PDB entry 1DM3 | X-ray diffraction, 2.00 A resolution | chains B and D of the 4 polymer chains in the assembly

# Chain B (and D)
Molecule: Biosynthetic thiolase acetylated at CYS89
From: Zoogloea ramigera
Notes: EC 2.3.1.9; fragment: entire thiolase, acetylated at cys89; chain D of this document is another copy of the same molecule, construct and numbering; everything in this record applies to it too
UniProt: P07097 (THIL_ZOORA); the construct has insertions or renumbered stretches relative to UniProt, so the offset changes along the chain: 4-9 = UniProt 5-10; 11-392 = UniProt 11-392
Chain sequence (389 residues; row label = number of the first residue in the row):
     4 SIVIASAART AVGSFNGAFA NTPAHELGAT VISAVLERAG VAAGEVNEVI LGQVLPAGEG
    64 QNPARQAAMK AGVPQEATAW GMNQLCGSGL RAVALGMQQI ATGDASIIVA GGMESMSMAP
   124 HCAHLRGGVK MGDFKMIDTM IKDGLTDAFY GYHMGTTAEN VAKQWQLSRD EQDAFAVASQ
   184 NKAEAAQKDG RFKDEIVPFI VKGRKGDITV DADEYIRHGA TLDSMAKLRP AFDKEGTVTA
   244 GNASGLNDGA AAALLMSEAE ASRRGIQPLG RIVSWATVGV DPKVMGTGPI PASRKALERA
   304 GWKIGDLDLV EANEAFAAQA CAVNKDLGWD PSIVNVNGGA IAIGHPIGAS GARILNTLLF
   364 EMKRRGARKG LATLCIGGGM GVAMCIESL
Sequence notes: insertion (10); modified residue (89); conflict R129 (Ala in P07097)
Modified / non-standard residues: C89 (s-acetyl-cysteine; SCY)
Small-molecule neighbours: acetyl coenzyme A (ACO): C89, L148, H156, M157, Q183, R220, S227, M228, L231, A234, F235, A243, G244, A246, S247, G248, L249, M288, A318, F319, H348, C378, I379, G380
Curated features (UniProtKB/Swiss-Prot):
  - active site: C89 (Acyl-thioester intermediate), H348 (Proton acceptor), C378 (Proton acceptor)

# How chain B and chain D interact
Contacting residue pairs (14; chain B residue first):
  L128(B) - G131(D)
  L128(B) - V132(D)  hydrogen bond (backbone-backbone)
  L128(B) - F137(D)  hydrophobic
  R129(B) - V132(D)
  R129(B) - K133(D)  hydrogen bond (side chain-backbone)
  R129(B) - M134(D)
  G131(B) - L128(D)
  G131(B) - R129(D)
  G131(B) - G131(D)
  V132(B) - L128(D)  hydrogen bond (backbone-backbone)
  V132(B) - R129(D)
  K133(B) - R129(D)  hydrogen bond (backbone-side chain)
  M134(B) - R129(D)
  F137(B) - L128(D)  hydrophobic
Other interface residues (no listed pair), chain B (8 interface residues in all): G130
Other interface residues (no listed pair), chain D (8 interface residues in all): G130

# In short
Chain B and chain D each contribute 8 residues to their interface, with 4 hydrogen bonds. Polar pairs include
R129(B)-K133(D) and L128(B)-V132(D). Chain B binds acetyl coenzyme A. Curated annotation (UniProt) lists 3
active-site residues on chain B.
Both chains are Biosynthetic thiolase acetylated at CYS89 (Zoogloea ramigera). Entry 1DM3 (Acetylated
biosynthetic thiolase from zoogloea ramigera in complex with acetyl-CoA) was determined by X-ray diffraction
(same publication as 1DLU and 1DLV).
